3VZF - chain A; structure by X-ray diffraction, 2.80 A resolution.

== Chain A ==
Molecule: Zymogen granule membrane protein 16
Organism: Homo sapiens
Reference sequence: O60844 (ZG16_HUMAN); residues 21-159 here = UniProt positions 21-159
Sequence (141 residues; numbered 19 to 159; the number before each row is that of its first residue):
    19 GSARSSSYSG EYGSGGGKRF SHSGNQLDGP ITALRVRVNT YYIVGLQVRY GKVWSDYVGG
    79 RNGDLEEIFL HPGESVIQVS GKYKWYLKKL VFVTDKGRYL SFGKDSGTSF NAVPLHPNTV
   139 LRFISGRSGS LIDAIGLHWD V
Unresolved in the structure: 19-21
Construct notes: expression tag (19-20)
Small-molecule neighbours: methyl alpha-D-mannopyranoside (MMA): Gly34, Gly35, Tyr104, Ser146, Gly147, Ser148, Leu149, Asp151
Reported in the primary citation:
  - binding site for methyl alpha-D-mannopyranoside: Gly35, Gly147, Ser148, Leu149, Asp151
  - mutagenesis - D151N: decreased binding to mannose-related probes
  - mutagenesis - Y104F, D151N: increased binding to heparin
  - mutagenesis - Y104F: decreased binding to alpha-mannose
  - mutagenesis - Y104F: decreased binding to Man-O-Ser/Thr

== Overview ==
Bound to chain A: methyl alpha-D-mannopyranoside. The paper reports a binding site for methyl
alpha-D-mannopyranoside at Gly35, Gly147 and Ser148 among others; Y104F and D151N increase binding to heparin.
Chain A is Zymogen granule membrane protein 16 (Homo sapiens); the structure, Crystal structure of human
pancreatic secretory protein ZG16p with methyl alpha-D-mannopyranoside, was determined by X-ray diffraction,
deposited together with 3VZE, 3VZG, 3VY6 and 3VY7.
